8ARC - chains A and B; structure by X-ray diffraction, 2.10 A resolution.

# Chain A
Name: Type III secretion protein SctY
From: Photorhabdus laumondii subsp. laumondii TTO1
UniProt: Q7N0W7 (Q7N0W7_PHOLL); numbering as in UniProt (aligned over 1-109)
Amino-acid sequence (118 residues; numbered -8 to 109; the number before each row is that of its first residue; numbers below 1 keep their minus sign (Met-8 is residue -8)):
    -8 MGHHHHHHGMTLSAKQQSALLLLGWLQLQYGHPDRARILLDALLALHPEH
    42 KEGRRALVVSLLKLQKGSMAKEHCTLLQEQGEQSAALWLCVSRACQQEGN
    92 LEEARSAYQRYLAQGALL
Not modelled in the structure: -8 to -2, 106-109
Construct notes: initiating methionine (-8); expression tag (-7 to 0)
Modified / non-standard residues: Lys6, Lys42, Lys54, Lys57, Lys62 (N-dimethyl-lysine; MLY)

# Chain B
Name: AscX
From: Aeromonas hydrophila
UniProt: Q699R5 (Q699R5_AERHY); numbering as in UniProt (aligned over 49-121)
Amino-acid sequence (76 residues; each row starts with the number of its first residue):
    46 GAMERLADRALLDFATPHRGFHDLLRPVDFHQAMQGLRSVLAEGQSPELR
    96 AAAILLEQMHADEQLMQMTLHLLHKV
Not modelled in the structure: 46-49, 64-66, 119-121
Construct notes: expression tag (46-48)
From the paper describing this entry:
  - conformationally variable residues (helix shift): His76, Ala106

# Interface between chain A and chain B
Pairs across the interface - 63 pairs, chain A then chain B:
  Met1(A) with Val85(B); Glu88(B); Gly89(B)
  Thr2(A) with Val85(B)
  Leu3(A) with Leu82(B), hydrophobic; Val85(B), hydrophobic
  Ala5(A) with Asp68(B)
  Lys6(A) with Asp68(B); Leu69(B); Asp74(B); Gln77(B); Ala78(B)
  Gln7(A) with Ala78(B); Gly81(B)
  Ser9(A) with Asp68(B); Leu69(B)
  Leu11(A) with Leu82(B), hydrophobic
  Leu12(A) with Pro62(B), hydrophobic
  Leu13(A) with His67(B); Leu115(B), hydrophobic
  Leu14(A) with Met79(B), hydrophobic; Leu82(B), hydrophobic; Met104(B), hydrophobic; Met111(B), hydrophobic
  Trp16(A) with Ala60(B); Thr61(B), hydrogen bond; Thr114(B)
  Leu17(A) with Met111(B), hydrophobic; Thr114(B)
  Gln18(A) with Met104(B), hydrogen bond
  Leu19(A) with Ala60(B), hydrophobic
  Gln20(A) with Leu57(B)
  Tyr21(A) with Leu110(B)
  Arg26(A) with Leu100(B)
  Ile29(A) with Ala96(B); Ala97(B), hydrophobic; Leu100(B), hydrophobic
  Leu30(A) with Ala97(B); Leu100(B), hydrophobic; Met104(B), hydrophobic
  Ala33(A) with Glu93(B); Leu94(B), hydrophobic; Ala97(B), hydrophobic
  Leu37(A) with Leu86(B), hydrophobic; Leu94(B), hydrophobic
  Glu43(A) with Pro62(B)
  Arg46(A) with Asp58(B); Phe59(B), hydrogen bond (side chain-backbone); Thr61(B), hydrogen bond (side chain-backbone); Pro62(B); His63(B), hydrogen bond
  Ala47(A) with Ala60(B), hydrophobic
  Val50(A) with Leu56(B); Phe59(B), hydrophobic; Ala60(B), hydrophobic
  Lys54(A) with Asp53(B); Leu57(B)
  Ala77(A) with Phe59(B), hydrophobic
  Leu78(A) with Phe59(B)
  Leu80(A) with Ala55(B), hydrophobic
  Cys81(A) with Leu56(B), hydrophobic; Phe59(B), hydrophobic
  Arg84(A) with Leu56(B)
Other interface residues (no listed pair), chain A (38 interface residues in all): Ala10, Ala36, Leu53, Leu68, Glu73, Ser75
Other interface residues (no listed pair), chain B (35 interface residues in all): Ala52, Leu101
From the paper, about this interface:
  - pairs named by the authors: Ala10(A)-Met79(B)
  - interface residues, chain B: Ala78(B)

# Summary
Chain A and chain B form an interface of 38 and 35 residues respectively; the contacts include 5 hydrogen
bonds. Among the polar pairs are Trp16(A)-Thr61(B), Gln18(A)-Met104(B) and Arg46(A)-Phe59(B). The authors
report a contact between Ala10(A) and Met79(B). From the paper: the interface residue Ala78(B); conformational
variability at His76(B) and Ala106(B).
Here chain A is Type III secretion protein SctY (Photorhabdus laumondii subsp. laumondii TTO1) and chain B is
AscX (Aeromonas hydrophila). Entry 8ARC (Heterologous Complex of Aeromonas hydrophila Type III secretion
substrate AscX with Photorhabdus luminescens subsp. laumondii LscY) was determined by X-ray diffraction (same
publication as 8ARA and 8ARB).
